Entry 8UKS (X-ray diffraction, 3.40 A resolution); this record covers chains A and E of the 13 polymer chains in the assembly.

# Chain A
Name: DNA-directed RNA polymerase II subunit RPB1
Organism: Saccharomyces cerevisiae S288C
Notes: EC 2.7.7.6
Reference sequence: P04050 (RPB1_YEAST); residues 1-1733 here = UniProt positions 1-1733
Sequence (1733 residues; each row starts with the number of its first residue):
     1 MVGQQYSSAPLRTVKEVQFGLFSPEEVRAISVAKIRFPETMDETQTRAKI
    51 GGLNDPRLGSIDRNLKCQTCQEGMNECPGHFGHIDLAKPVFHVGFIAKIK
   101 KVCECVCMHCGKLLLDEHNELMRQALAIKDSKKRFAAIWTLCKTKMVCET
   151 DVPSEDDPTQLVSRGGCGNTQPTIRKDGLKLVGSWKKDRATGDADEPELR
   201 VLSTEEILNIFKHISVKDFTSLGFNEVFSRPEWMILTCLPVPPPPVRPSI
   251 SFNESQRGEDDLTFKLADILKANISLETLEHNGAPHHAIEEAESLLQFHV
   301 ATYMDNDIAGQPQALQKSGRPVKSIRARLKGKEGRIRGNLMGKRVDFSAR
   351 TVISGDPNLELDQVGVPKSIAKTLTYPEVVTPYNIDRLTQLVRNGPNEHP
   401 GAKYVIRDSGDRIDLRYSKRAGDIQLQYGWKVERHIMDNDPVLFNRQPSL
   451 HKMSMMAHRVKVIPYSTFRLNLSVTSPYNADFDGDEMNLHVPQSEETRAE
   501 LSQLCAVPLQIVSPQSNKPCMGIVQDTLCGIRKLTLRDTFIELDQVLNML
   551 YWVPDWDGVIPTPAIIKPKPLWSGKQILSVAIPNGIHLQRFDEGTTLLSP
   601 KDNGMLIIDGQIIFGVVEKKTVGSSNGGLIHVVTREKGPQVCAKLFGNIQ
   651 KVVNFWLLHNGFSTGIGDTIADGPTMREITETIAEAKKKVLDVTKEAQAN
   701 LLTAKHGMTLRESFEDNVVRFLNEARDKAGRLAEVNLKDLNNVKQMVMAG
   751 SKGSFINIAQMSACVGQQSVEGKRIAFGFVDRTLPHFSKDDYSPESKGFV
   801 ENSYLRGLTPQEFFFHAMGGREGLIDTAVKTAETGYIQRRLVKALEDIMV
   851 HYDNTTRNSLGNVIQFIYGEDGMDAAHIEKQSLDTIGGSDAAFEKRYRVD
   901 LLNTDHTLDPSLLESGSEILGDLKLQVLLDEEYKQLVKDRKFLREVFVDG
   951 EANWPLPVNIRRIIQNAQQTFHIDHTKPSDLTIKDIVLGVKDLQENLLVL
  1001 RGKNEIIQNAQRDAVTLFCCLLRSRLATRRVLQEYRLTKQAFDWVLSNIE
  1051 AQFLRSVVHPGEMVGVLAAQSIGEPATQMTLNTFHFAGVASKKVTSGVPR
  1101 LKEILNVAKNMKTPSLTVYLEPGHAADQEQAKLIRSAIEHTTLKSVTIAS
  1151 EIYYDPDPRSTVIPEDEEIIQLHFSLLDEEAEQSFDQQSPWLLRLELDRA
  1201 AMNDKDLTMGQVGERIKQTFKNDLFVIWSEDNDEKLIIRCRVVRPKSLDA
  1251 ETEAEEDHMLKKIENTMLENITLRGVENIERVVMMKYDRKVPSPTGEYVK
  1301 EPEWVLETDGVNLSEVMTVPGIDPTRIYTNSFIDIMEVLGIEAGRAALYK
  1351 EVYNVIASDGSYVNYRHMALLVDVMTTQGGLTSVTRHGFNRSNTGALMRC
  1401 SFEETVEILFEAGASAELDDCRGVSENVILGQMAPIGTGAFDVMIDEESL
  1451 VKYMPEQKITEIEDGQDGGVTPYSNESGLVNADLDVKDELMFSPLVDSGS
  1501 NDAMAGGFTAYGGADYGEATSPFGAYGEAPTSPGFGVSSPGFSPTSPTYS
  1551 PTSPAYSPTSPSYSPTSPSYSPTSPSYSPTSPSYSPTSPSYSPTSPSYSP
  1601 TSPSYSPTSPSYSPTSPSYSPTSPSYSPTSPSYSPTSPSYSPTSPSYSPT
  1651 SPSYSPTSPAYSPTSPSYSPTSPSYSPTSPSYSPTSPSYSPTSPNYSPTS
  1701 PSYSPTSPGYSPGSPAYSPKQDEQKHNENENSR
Not modelled in the structure: 1-2, 154-160, 187-198, 250-256, 1086-1094, 1177-1187, 1244-1256, 1447-1733
UniProt features mapped onto this chain:
  - region: P248 to D260 (Lid loop), N306 to K323 (Rudder loop), P810 to E822 (Bridging helix)
  - binding site (Zn(2+)): C67, C70, C77, H80, C107, C110, C148, C167
  - binding site (Mg(2+)): D481, D483, D485
  - modified residue: T1471 (Phosphothreonine)
  - cross-link (Glycyl lysine isopeptide (Lys-Gly)): K695 (interchain with G-Cter in ubiquitin), K1246 (interchain with G-Cter in ubiquitin), K1350 (interchain with G-Cter in ubiquitin)
  - natural variant: S1653 to P1659 (deletion: In strain: A364A)
  - mutagenesis: K1246 (K1246R: Impairs ubiquitination during transcription stress)
Bound ions: Zn2+ site 1: C67, C70, C77, H80; Zn2+ site 2: C107, C110, C148, C167; Mg2+ site 1: D481, D483 (together with CTP); Mg2+ site 2: D483, D485
Small-molecule neighbours: CTP (cytidine-5'-triphosphate): R446, P448, N479, D481, D483, Q1078, L1081, N1082

# Chain E
Name: DNA-directed RNA polymerases I, II, and III subunit RPABC1
Organism: Saccharomyces cerevisiae S288C
Reference sequence: P20434 (RPAB1_YEAST); residues 1-215 here = UniProt positions 1-215
Sequence (215 residues; each row starts with the number of its first residue):
     1 MDQENERNISRLWRAFRTVKEMVKDRGYFITQEEVELPLEDFKAKYCDSM
    51 GRPQRKMMSFQANPTEESISKFPDMGSLWVEFCDEPSVGVKTMKTFVIHI
   101 QEKNFQTGIFVYQNNITPSAMKLVPSIPPATIETFNEAALVVNITHHELV
   151 PKHIRLSSDEKRELLKRYRLKESQLPRIQRADPVALYLGLKRGEVVKIIR
   201 KSETSGRYASYRICM
Not modelled in the structure: 1-3

# How chain A and chain E interact
Residue-residue contacts - 95 pairs, chain A then chain E:
  T855(A) - Y168(E)
  R857(A) - Y168(E)  hydrogen bond (side chain-backbone)
  R857(A) - L170(E)
  R857(A) - Q174(E)  hydrogen bond
  L860(A) - K171(E)
  L860(A) - Q174(E)  hydrogen bond (backbone-side chain)
  G861(A) - Q174(E)  hydrogen bond (backbone-side chain)
  N862(A) - S173(E)
  N862(A) - Q174(E)
  V863(A) - L170(E)  hydrophobic
  V863(A) - Q174(E)  hydrogen bond (backbone-backbone)
  V863(A) - P176(E)
  Q865(A) - Y208(E)
  F866(A) - Y168(E)  hydrophobic
  F866(A) - L175(E)  hydrophobic
  F866(A) - Y208(E)  hydrogen bond (backbone-side chain)
  F866(A) - A209(E)
  F866(A) - Y211(E)  hydrophobic
  I867(A) - Y208(E)  hydrophobic
  G869(A) - T204(E)  hydrogen bond (backbone-side chain)
  E870(A) - R200(E)  salt bridge
  E870(A) - S202(E)  hydrogen bond
  E870(A) - T204(E)
  E870(A) - S205(E)  hydrogen bond (backbone-side chain)
  E870(A) - Y208(E)
  D871(A) - T204(E)  hydrogen bond (backbone-side chain)
  K938(A) - R207(E)
  F942(A) - K201(E)
  F942(A) - G206(E)
  F942(A) - R207(E)
  V946(A) - K201(E)
  W954(A) - E203(E)
  N1004(A) - E163(E)  hydrogen bond
  N1004(A) - R167(E)
  I1006(A) - E163(E)
  I1006(A) - L164(E)  hydrophobic
  I1006(A) - R167(E)
  I1006(A) - Y168(E)  hydrophobic
  I1006(A) - Y211(E)
  A1010(A) - Y168(E)
  D1013(A) - S205(E)  hydrogen bond (backbone-side chain)
  D1013(A) - R207(E)
  A1014(A) - S205(E)
  T1016(A) - S205(E)
  T1016(A) - R207(E)
  L1017(A) - S202(E)
  L1017(A) - E203(E)
  L1017(A) - T204(E)
  L1017(A) - S205(E)  hydrogen bond (backbone-backbone)
  L1017(A) - G206(E)
  M1317(A) - R14(E)
  M1317(A) - V142(E)
  T1318(A) - R14(E)
  T1318(A) - A138(E)
  T1318(A) - V141(E)
  T1318(A) - V142(E)
  V1319(A) - R14(E)
  P1324(A) - V142(E)  hydrophobic
  P1324(A) - H147(E)
  T1325(A) - H146(E)
  T1325(A) - H147(E)  hydrogen bond (backbone-side chain)
  T1325(A) - E148(E)
  R1326(A) - E148(E)
  I1327(A) - H147(E)  hydrogen bond (backbone-side chain)
  M1336(A) - Q179(E)
  M1336(A) - D182(E)
  E1337(A) - P183(E)
  V1338(A) - I144(E)
  V1338(A) - P183(E)
  L1339(A) - H147(E)
  L1339(A) - V150(E)  hydrophobic
  G1340(A) - D182(E)
  G1340(A) - P183(E)
  I1341(A) - I178(E)  hydrophobic
  I1341(A) - D182(E)  hydrogen bond (backbone-side chain)
  I1341(A) - R212(E)
  E1342(A) - P151(E)
  E1342(A) - I198(E)
  E1342(A) - R200(E)  salt bridge
  E1342(A) - S210(E)
  E1342(A) - R212(E)  salt bridge
  A1343(A) - L149(E)  hydrophobic
  R1345(A) - R200(E)
  Y1349(A) - E203(E)  hydrogen bond
  Y1365(A) - E203(E)
  Y1365(A) - T204(E)
  R1366(A) - T204(E)
  T1376(A) - R212(E)  hydrogen bond (backbone-side chain)
  T1377(A) - P176(E)
  T1377(A) - R177(E)  hydrogen bond (backbone-backbone)
  T1377(A) - R212(E)  hydrogen bond (backbone-side chain)
  Q1378(A) - R177(E)
  G1379(A) - R177(E)  hydrogen bond (backbone-backbone)
  G1379(A) - Q179(E)  hydrogen bond (backbone-side chain)
  G1380(A) - Q179(E)
Interface residues without a listed pair, chain A (53 interface residues in all): E945, I1007, P1320, Y1328, I1335, A1346
Interface residues without a listed pair, chain E (43 interface residues in all): H153, R169, V184

# Overview
53 residues of chain A face 43 of chain E across their interface; the contacts include 22 hydrogen bonds and 3
salt bridges. Among the polar pairs are E870(A)-R200(E), E1342(A)-R200(E) and E1342(A)-R212(E). Bound to chain
A: CTP.
Chain A is DNA-directed RNA polymerase II subunit RPB1 and chain E is DNA-directed RNA polymerases I, II, and
III subunit RPABC1, both from Saccharomyces cerevisiae S288C; the structure, RNA polymerase II elongation
complex with Fapy-dG lesion soaking with CTP before chemistry, was determined by X-ray diffraction, deposited
together with 8UKQ, 8UKR, 8UKT and 8UKU.
